Entry 6W22 (electron microscopy, 3.00 A resolution); this record covers chains C and D of the 7 polymer chains in the assembly.

[Chain C (and D)]
Protein: ATP-dependent Clp protease ATP-binding subunit ClpA
Organism: Escherichia coli (strain K12)
Notes: chain D of this document is another copy of the same molecule, construct and numbering; everything in this record applies to it too
UniProtKB: P0ABH9 (CLPA_ECOLI); residue numbers follow UniProt; this construct covers 1-758
Amino-acid sequence (758 residues; each row starts with the number of its first residue):
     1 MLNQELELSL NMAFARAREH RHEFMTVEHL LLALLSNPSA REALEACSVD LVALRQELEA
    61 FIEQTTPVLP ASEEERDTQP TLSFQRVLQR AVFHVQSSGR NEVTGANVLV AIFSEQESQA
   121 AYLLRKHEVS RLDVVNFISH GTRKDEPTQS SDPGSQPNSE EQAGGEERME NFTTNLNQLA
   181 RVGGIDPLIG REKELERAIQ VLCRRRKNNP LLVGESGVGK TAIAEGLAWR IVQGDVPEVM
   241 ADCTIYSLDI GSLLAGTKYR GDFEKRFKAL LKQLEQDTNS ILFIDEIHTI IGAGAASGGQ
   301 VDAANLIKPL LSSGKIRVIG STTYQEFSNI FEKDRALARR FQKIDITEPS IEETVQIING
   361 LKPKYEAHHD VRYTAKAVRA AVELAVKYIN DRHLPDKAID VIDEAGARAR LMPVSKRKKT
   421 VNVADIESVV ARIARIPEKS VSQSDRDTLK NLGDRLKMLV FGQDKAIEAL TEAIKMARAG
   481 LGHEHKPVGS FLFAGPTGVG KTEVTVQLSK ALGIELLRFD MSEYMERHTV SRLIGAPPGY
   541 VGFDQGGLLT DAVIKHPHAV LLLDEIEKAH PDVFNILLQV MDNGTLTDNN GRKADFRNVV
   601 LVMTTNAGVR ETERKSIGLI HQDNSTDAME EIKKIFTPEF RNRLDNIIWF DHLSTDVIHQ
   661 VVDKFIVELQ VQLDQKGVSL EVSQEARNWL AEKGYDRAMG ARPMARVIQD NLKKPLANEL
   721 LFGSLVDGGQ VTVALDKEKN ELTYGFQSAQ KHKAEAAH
Disordered / not traced: 1-168, 747-758
Ligand contacts:
  - ATP (adenosine-5'-triphosphate), molecule 1: P187, L188, I189, R191, S216, G217, V218, G219, K220, T221, A222, T323, I357, L361, P395, D396, I399
  - ATP, molecule 2: A336, R339, R340
  - ATP, molecule 3: L459, V460, F461, T497, G498, V499, G500, K501, T502, E503, E565, N606, L653, V657, V661, K664, F665, A701, R702
Curated features (UniProtKB/Swiss-Prot):
  - binding site (ATP): G214 to T221, G495 to T502
From the paper describing this entry:
  - binding site for RepA, green fluorescent protein fusion: Y259, Y540, V541

[Chain C / chain D interface]
Pairs across the interface (153; chain C residue first):
  R197(C) - E404(D)  salt bridge
  R197(C) - R432(D)  hydrogen bond (side chain-backbone)
  R197(C) - I433(D)
  I199(C) - L411(D)  hydrophobic
  Q200(C) - E404(D)
  Q200(C) - A407(D)
  Q200(C) - R408(D)
  Q200(C) - L411(D)
  Q200(C) - R432(D)
  C203(C) - H369(D)
  C203(C) - A407(D)
  C203(C) - L411(D)  hydrophobic
  R204(C) - H369(D)
  R204(C) - D400(D)  salt bridge
  R204(C) - D403(D)  salt bridge
  R204(C) - E404(D)
  R204(C) - A407(D)
  R205(C) - D186(D)  salt bridge
  R205(C) - K364(D)
  R205(C) - Y365(D)
  R205(C) - H368(D)
  R205(C) - H369(D)
  R205(C) - D403(D)  hydrogen bond (backbone-side chain)
  R206(C) - D403(D)  hydrogen bond (backbone-side chain)
  K207(C) - D396(D)  salt bridge
  K207(C) - D400(D)  salt bridge
  E215(C) - K555(D)  salt bridge
  E238(C) - V414(D)
  V239(C) - R410(D)
  V239(C) - L411(D)  hydrophobic
  R260(C) - T257(D)
  R260(C) - Y259(D)  hydrogen bond (side chain-backbone)
  R260(C) - G294(D)  hydrogen bond (side chain-backbone)
  R260(C) - A296(D)
  R260(C) - Q300(D)  hydrogen bond
  G261(C) - L254(D)
  G261(C) - A255(D)
  E264(C) - G251(D)
  E264(C) - A255(D)
  K265(C) - A255(D)
  K265(C) - G256(D)
  K268(C) - D249(D)  salt bridge
  K268(C) - G251(D)
  K268(C) - S252(D)
  S297(C) - A295(D)
  G298(C) - A293(D)
  G299(C) - T289(D)
  Q300(C) - I250(D)
  Q300(C) - L254(D)
  Q300(C) - T289(D)  hydrogen bond (side chain-backbone)
  N305(C) - E286(D)  hydrogen bond
  N305(C) - T289(D)
  L306(C) - G251(D)
  K308(C) - E286(D)  salt bridge
  Y324(C) - R435(D)  hydrogen bond
  Y324(C) - I554(D)  hydrogen bond (side chain-backbone)
  Y324(C) - K555(D)
  S328(C) - R592(D)
  N329(C) - D544(D)  hydrogen bond (side chain-backbone)
  E332(C) - R592(D)  salt bridge
  R335(C) - S216(D)
  A338(C) - R392(D)  hydrogen bond (backbone-side chain)
  R339(C) - G217(D)
  R339(C) - R392(D)
  R339(C) - D396(D)  salt bridge
  F341(C) - R392(D)  hydrogen bond (backbone-side chain)
  Q342(C) - I433(D)
  D345(C) - R435(D)  salt bridge
  E438(C) - K676(D)  salt bridge
  V441(C) - L721(D)  hydrophobic
  R446(C) - L720(D)  hydrogen bond (side chain-backbone)
  R446(C) - L721(D)  hydrogen bond (side chain-backbone)
  R446(C) - F722(D)
  R446(C) - V726(D)
  L449(C) - L721(D)  hydrophobic
  K450(C) - F722(D)
  E472(C) - K714(D)
  K475(C) - N718(D)  hydrogen bond
  K475(C) - L721(D)
  K475(C) - F722(D)
  M476(C) - Q709(D)
  M476(C) - K713(D)
  M476(C) - K714(D)
  A479(C) - K676(D)
  A479(C) - A717(D)  hydrophobic
  A479(C) - L721(D)  hydrophobic
  L481(C) - L669(D)  hydrophobic
  L481(C) - Q672(D)
  L481(C) - L673(D)  hydrophobic
  L481(C) - K713(D)
  L481(C) - L716(D)  hydrophobic
  L481(C) - L720(D)  hydrophobic
  G482(C) - Q672(D)  hydrogen bond (backbone-side chain)
  G482(C) - K713(D)
  E484(C) - Q672(D)  hydrogen bond
  R527(C) - M525(D)  hydrogen bond (side chain-backbone)
  V530(C) - M525(D)  hydrophobic
  S531(C) - E526(D)
  I534(C) - R532(D)
  P537(C) - H528(D)
  P537(C) - T529(D)
  P537(C) - S531(D)
  P538(C) - S531(D)  hydrogen bond (backbone-side chain)
  P538(C) - R532(D)
  P538(C) - A536(D)
  P538(C) - G542(D)
  G539(C) - A536(D)
  G539(C) - Y540(D)
  G539(C) - V541(D)
  G539(C) - G542(D)
  Y540(C) - H528(D)
  Y540(C) - S531(D)
  Y540(C) - V541(D)
  F543(C) - V541(D)  hydrophobic
  F543(C) - Q545(D)
  D572(C) - M525(D)
  N575(C) - S522(D)  hydrogen bond (backbone-side chain)
  N575(C) - M525(D)
  N575(C) - K568(D)
  I576(C) - S522(D)
  I576(C) - M525(D)  hydrophobic
  Q579(C) - D520(D)
  Q579(C) - S522(D)  hydrogen bond
  Q579(C) - E523(D)  hydrogen bond
  D582(C) - R702(D)  salt bridge
  N583(C) - R518(D)  hydrogen bond
  L586(C) - E523(D)
  T587(C) - E523(D)  hydrogen bond (backbone-side chain)
  T587(C) - R532(D)  hydrogen bond (backbone-side chain)
  D588(C) - R532(D)  hydrogen bond (backbone-side chain)
  N589(C) - R532(D)
  N589(C) - Q545(D)  hydrogen bond (backbone-side chain)
  N590(C) - Q545(D)  hydrogen bond
  G591(C) - L548(D)
  K633(C) - R610(D)  hydrogen bond (backbone-side chain)
  K634(C) - R610(D)
  T637(C) - R610(D)
  P638(C) - R610(D)
  P638(C) - E613(D)
  E639(C) - K568(D)  salt bridge
  E639(C) - N606(D)
  R641(C) - R706(D)
  N642(C) - T497(D)  hydrogen bond
  N642(C) - G498(D)
  N642(C) - M699(D)  hydrogen bond (side chain-backbone)
  N642(C) - R702(D)
  N642(C) - R706(D)  hydrogen bond (backbone-side chain)
  R643(C) - E565(D)  salt bridge
  R643(C) - R702(D)
  R643(C) - R706(D)
  L644(C) - R706(D)  hydrogen bond (backbone-side chain)
  D645(C) - R706(D)
  D645(C) - Q709(D)
Other interface residues (no listed pair), chain C (89 interface residues in all): V201, Y259, A304, Q325, A336, K343, R478, G480, H483, K486, L578, T585, F636
Other interface residues (no listed pair), chain D (90 interface residues in all): K258, R260, G261, F263, E264, G292, E326, N590, V609, P703

[Summary]
89 residues of chain C and 90 residues of chain D are in contact, with 34 hydrogen bonds and 16 salt bridges.
Polar pairs include R197(C)-E404(D), R204(C)-D400(D) and R204(C)-D403(D). Ligands of chain C: 3 copies of ATP.
The paper reports a binding site for RepA, green fluorescent protein fusion at Y259(C), Y540(C) and V541(C).
Both chains are ATP-dependent Clp protease ATP-binding subunit ClpA (Escherichia coli (strain K12)). Entry
6W22 (ClpA Engaged1 State bound to RepA-GFP (ClpA Focused Refinement)) was determined by electron microscopy
(same publication as 6UQE, 6UQO, 6W1Z, 6W20, 6W21, 6W23 and 6W24).
